8VIO - chains A and N of the 57 polymer chains in the assembly; structure by electron microscopy, 3.26 A resolution.

# Chain A
Molecule: 23S ribosomal RNA
Organism: Mycolicibacterium smegmatis MC2 155
Sequence (3120 nucleotides; numbered 1 to 3120; the number before each row is that of its first residue):
     1 UAAGUGUUUA AGGGCGCAUG GUGGAUGCCU UGGCACUGGG AGCCGAUGAA GGACGUAGGA
    61 GGCUGCGAUA AGCCUCGGGG AGCUGUCAAC CGAGCGUUGA UCCGAGGAUG UCCGAAUGGG
   121 GAAACCCGGC ACGAGUGAUG UCGUGUCACC AGGCGCUGAA UAUAUAGGCG UCUGGGGGGA
   181 ACGCGGGGAA GUGAAACAUC UCAGUACCCG UAGGAAGAGA AAACAAAAUG UGAUUCCGUG
   241 AGUAGUGGCG AGCGAAAGCG GAGGAUGGCU AAACCGUAUG CAUGUGAUAC CGGGUAGGGG
   301 UUGUGUGUGC GGGGUUGUGG GACCUAUCUU UCCGGCUCUA CCUGGCUGGA GGGCAGUGAG
   361 AAAAUGUUGU GGUUAGCGGA AAUGGCUUGG GAUGGCCUGC CGUAGACGGU GAGAGCCCGG
   421 UACGUGAAAA CCCGACGUCU GUCUUGAUGG UGUUCCCGAG UAGCAGCGGG CCCGUGGAAU
   481 CUGCUGUGAA UCUGCCGGGA CCACCCGGUA AGCCUGAAUA CUUCCCAGUG ACCGAUAGCG
   541 GAUUAGUACC GUGAGGGAAU GGUGAAAAGU ACCCCGGGAG GGGAGUGAAA GAGUACCUGA
   601 AACCGUGCGC UUACAAUCCG UCAGAGCCCU CGACGUGUCG UGGGGUGAUG GCGUGCCUUU
   661 UGAAGAAUGA GCCUGCGAGU CAGGGACAUG UCGCGAGGUU AACCCGGGUG GGGUAGCCGC
   721 AGCGAAAGCG AGUCUGAAUA GGGCGUAUCC ACACAAGAGU GUGUGGUGUA GUGGUGUGUU
   781 CUGGACCCGA AGCGGAGUGA UCUACCCAUG GCCAGGGUGA AGCGCGGGUA AGACCGCGUG
   841 GAGGCCCGAA CCCACUUAGG UUGAAGACUG AGGGGAUGAG CUGUGGGUAG GGGUGAAAGG
   901 CCAAUCAAAC UCCGUGAUAG CUGGUUCUCC CCGAAAUGCA UUUAGGUGCA GCGUCGCAUG
   961 UUUCUUGCCG GAGGUAGAGC UACUGGAUGG CCGAUGGGCC CCACAGGGUU ACUGACGUCA
  1021 GCCAAACUCC GAAUGCCGGU AAGUCCAAGA GUGCGGCAGU GAGACGGCGG GGGAUAAGCU
  1081 CCGUGCGUCG AGAGGGAAAC AGCCCAGAUC GCCGGCUAAG GCCCCUAAGC GUGUGCUAAG
  1141 UGGAAAAGGA UGUGCAGUCG CGAAGACAAC CAGGAGGUUG GCUUAGAAGC AGCCACCCUU
  1201 GAAAGAGUGC GUAAUAGCUC ACUGGUCAAG UGAUUGUGCG CCGAUAAUGU AGCGGGGCUC
  1261 AAGCACACCG CCGAAGCCGC GGCAGCCAAC GUGUUGGCUG GGUAGGGGAG CGUCCUGCAU
  1321 CCGGUGAAGC CGCCGAGUGA UCGAGUGGUG GAGGGUGUGG GAGUGAGAAU GCAGGCAUGA
  1381 GUAGCGAUUA GGCAAGUGAG AACCUUGCCC GCCGAAAGAC CAAGGGUUCC UGGGCCAGGC
  1441 CAGUCCGCCC AGGGUGAGUC GGGACCUAAG GCGAGGCCGA CAGGCGUAGU CGAUGGACAA
  1501 CGGGUUGAUA UUCCCGUACC CGUGUAUGUG CGUCCAUGAU GAAUCAGCGG UACUAACCAU
  1561 CCAAAACCAC CGUGACCGCA CCUUUCGGGG UGUGGCGUUG GUGGGGCUGC AUGGGACCUU
  1621 CGUUGGUAGU AGUCAAGCGA UGGGGUGACG CAGGAAGGUA GCCGUACCGG UCAGUGGUAA
  1681 UACCGGGGUA AGCCUGUAGG GAGUCAGAUA GGUAAAUCCG UCUGGCAUAU AUCCUGAGAG
  1741 GUGAUGCAUA GCCGAGUGAG GCGAAUUCGG UGAUCCUAUG CUGCCGAGAA AAGCCUCUAG
  1801 CGAGGACAUA CACGGCCCGU ACCCCAAACC AACACAGGUG GUCAGGUAGA GAAUACUAAG
  1861 GCGUACGAGU GAACUAUGGU UAAGGAACUC GGCAAAAUGC CCCCGUAACU UCGGGAGAAG
  1921 GGGGACCCAC AUGGCGUGUA AGCCUUUACG GCCCAAGCGU GAGUGGGUGG CACAAACCAG
  1981 UGAGAAGCGA CUGUUUACUA AAAACACAGG UCCGUGCGAA GUCGCAAGAC GAUGUAUACG
  2041 GACUGACGCC UGCCCGGUGC UGGAAGGUUA AGAGGACCCG UUAACUCCCU UUGGGGGUGA
  2101 AGCGGAGAAU UUAAGCCCCA GUAAACGGCG GUGGUAACUA UAACCAUCCU AAGGUAGCGA
  2161 AAUUCCUUGU CGGGUAAGUU CCGACCUGCA CGAAUGGCGU AACGACUUCU CAACUGUCUC
  2221 AACCAUAGAC UCGGCGAAAU UGCACUACGA GUAAAGAUGC UCGUUACGCG CGGCAGGACG
  2281 AAAAGACCCC GGGACCUUCA CUACAACUUG GUAUUGGUGC UCGAUACGGU UUGUGUAGGA
  2341 UAGGUGGGAG ACUGUGAAGC UCACACGCCA GUGUGGGUGG AGUCGUUGUU GAAAUACCAC
  2401 UCUGAUCGUA UUGGGCCUCU AACCUCGGAC CGUAUAUCCG GUUCAGGGAC AGUGCCUGGU
  2461 GGGUAGUUUA ACUGGGGCGG UUGCCUCCUA AAAUGUAACG GAGGCGCCCA AAGGUUCCCU
  2521 CAACCUGGAC GGCAAUCAGG UGUUGAGUGU AAGUGCACAA GGGAGCUUGA CUGCGAGACG
  2581 GACAUGUCGA GCAGGGACGA AAGUCGGGAC UAGUGAUCCG GCACCUCUGA GUGGAAGGGG
  2641 UGUCGCUCAA CGGAUAAAAG GUACCCCGGG GAUAACAGGC UGAUCUUCCC CAAGAGUCCA
  2701 UAUCGACGGG AUGGUUUGGC ACCUCGAUGU CGGCUCGUCG CAUCCUGGGG CUGGAGCAGG
  2761 UCCCAAGGGU UGGGCUGUUC GCCCAUUAAA GCGGCACGCG AGCUGGGUUU AGAACGUCGU
  2821 GAGACAGUUC GGUCUCUAUC CGCCGCGCGC GUCAGAAGCU UGAGGAAACC UGUCCCUAGU
  2881 ACGAGAGGAC CGGGACGGAC GAACCUCUGG UAUACCAGUU GUCCCACCAG GGGCACGGCU
  2941 GGAUAGCCAC GUUCGGACAG GAUAACCGCU GAAAGCAUCU AAGCGGGAAA CCUCUUCCAA
  3001 GACCAGGCUU CUCACCCUCU AGGAGGGAUA AGGCCCCCCG CAGACCACGG GAUUGAUAGA
  3061 CCAGACCUGG AAGCCUAGUA AUAGGUGCAG GGAACUGGCA CUAACCGGCC GAAAACUUAC
Disordered / not traced: 1

# Chain N
Name: Large ribosomal subunit protein uL16
Organism: Mycolicibacterium smegmatis MC2 155
Reference sequence: A0QSD8 (RL16_MYCS2); numbering as in UniProt (aligned over 1-138)
Chain sequence (138 residues; row label = number of the first residue in the row):
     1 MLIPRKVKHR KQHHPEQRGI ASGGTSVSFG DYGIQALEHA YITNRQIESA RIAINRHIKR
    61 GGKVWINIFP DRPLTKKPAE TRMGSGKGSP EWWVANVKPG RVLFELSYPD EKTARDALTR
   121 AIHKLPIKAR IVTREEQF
Disordered / not traced: 137-138

# Chain A / chain N interface
Residue-residue contacts - 85 pairs, chain A then chain N:
  A976(A) - Arg18(N)  phosphate contact
  G977(A) - Arg18(N)  salt bridge to the phosphate
  A978(A) - Ser22(N)  hydrogen bond to the phosphate
  U984(A) - Lys8(N)  hydrogen bond to the base
  G986(A) - Pro4(N)  phosphate contact
  G986(A) - Arg5(N)  salt bridge to the phosphate
  G986(A) - Lys6(N)  sugar contact
  G986(A) - Asp71(N)  hydrogen bond to the sugar
  A987(A) - Pro4(N)  phosphate contact
  A987(A) - Arg5(N)  salt bridge to the phosphate
  A987(A) - Phe69(N)  sugar contact
  U988(A) - Phe29(N)  base contact
  U988(A) - Ile66(N)  sugar contact
  G989(A) - Trp65(N)  hydrogen bond to the sugar
  A1020(A) - Phe29(N)  base contact
  G1021(A) - Gly24(N)  sugar contact
  G1021(A) - Ser28(N)  sugar contact
  C1022(A) - Gly23(N)  phosphate contact
  C1022(A) - Gly24(N)  hydrogen bond to the phosphate
  C1022(A) - Arg101(N)  hydrogen bond to the sugar
  A1024(A) - Arg72(N)  sugar contact
  A1025(A) - Lys11(N)  hydrogen bond to the base
  A1025(A) - Gln12(N)  base contact
  A1025(A) - His13(N)  hydrogen bond to the base
  A1026(A) - His9(N)  hydrogen bond to the base
  A1026(A) - Lys11(N)  base contact
  C1027(A) - Lys8(N)  salt bridge to the phosphate
  C1027(A) - His9(N)  salt bridge to the phosphate
  G1070(A) - Glu16(N)  phosphate contact
  G1071(A) - His13(N)  salt bridge to the phosphate
  G1072(A) - Met83(N)  base contact
  G1072(A) - Lys87(N)  salt bridge to the phosphate
  G1073(A) - Met83(N)  sugar contact
  G1073(A) - Lys87(N)  salt bridge to the phosphate
  G1073(A) - Gly88(N)  phosphate contact
  A1074(A) - Thr75(N)  sugar contact
  A1074(A) - Lys76(N)  phosphate contact
  A1074(A) - Lys77(N)  phosphate contact
  U1075(A) - His14(N)  base contact
  U1075(A) - Pro15(N)  base contact
  U1075(A) - Gln17(N)  hydrogen bond to the base
  U1075(A) - Tyr41(N)  base contact
  A1077(A) - Met83(N)  base contact
  A1147(A) - Lys128(N)  salt bridge to the phosphate
  G1148(A) - His123(N)  phosphate contact
  G1148(A) - Lys128(N)  salt bridge to the phosphate
  C1193(A) - Arg60(N)  hydrogen bond to the phosphate
  C1194(A) - Arg60(N)  salt bridge to the phosphate
  G2474(A) - Met83(N)  base contact
  G2474(A) - Gly84(N)  base contact
  G2475(A) - Arg82(N)  salt bridge to the phosphate
  G2476(A) - Arg82(N)  base contact
  U2489(A) - His13(N)  sugar contact
  C2499(A) - Gly84(N)  sugar contact
  C2499(A) - Ser85(N)  hydrogen bond to the sugar
  C2499(A) - Gly86(N)  phosphate contact
  G2500(A) - Gly84(N)  phosphate contact
  G2500(A) - Ser85(N)  phosphate contact
  G2500(A) - Gly86(N)  hydrogen bond to the phosphate
  G2501(A) - Lys11(N)  sugar contact
  G2501(A) - Gly86(N)  phosphate contact
  G2501(A) - Lys87(N)  hydrogen bond to the phosphate
  C2691(A) - Arg120(N)  sugar contact
  C2691(A) - His123(N)  sugar contact
  C2691(A) - Lys124(N)  hydrogen bond to the base
  A2692(A) - Arg120(N)  sugar contact
  A2693(A) - Arg56(N)  hydrogen bond to the sugar
  A2706(A) - Lys124(N)  base contact
  C2707(A) - Ser49(N)  hydrogen bond to the base
  C2707(A) - Lys124(N)  hydrogen bond to the base
  G2708(A) - Arg45(N)  salt bridge to the phosphate
  G2708(A) - Gln46(N)  phosphate contact
  G2708(A) - Ser49(N)  hydrogen bond to the sugar
  G2708(A) - His123(N)  hydrogen bond to the base
  G2708(A) - Lys124(N)  hydrogen bond to the sugar
  G2709(A) - Gln46(N)  hydrogen bond to the phosphate
  G2709(A) - Leu125(N)  sugar contact
  G2709(A) - Pro126(N)  phosphate contact
  G2710(A) - Pro126(N)  phosphate contact
  G2718(A) - Glu80(N)  sugar contact
  G2719(A) - Thr81(N)  sugar contact
  G2719(A) - Arg82(N)  salt bridge to the phosphate
  G2719(A) - Met83(N)  phosphate contact
  C2720(A) - Arg82(N)  phosphate contact
  C2720(A) - Met83(N)  phosphate contact
Also at the interface, not in a pair above, chain A (52 interface residues in all): G985, G990, C1023, A1076, G1149, A2502, C2690, U2717
Also at the interface, not in a pair above, chain N (53 interface residues in all): Glu48, Lys63, Asn67, Leu74, Trp92

# Overview
The interface between chain A and chain N involves 52 residues on one side and 53 on the other; the contacts
include 22 hydrogen bonds and 14 salt bridges. Polar pairs include U984(A)-Lys8(N), A1025(A)-Lys11(N) and
A1025(A)-His13(N).
Here chain A is 23S ribosomal RNA and chain N is Large ribosomal subunit protein uL16, both from
Mycolicibacterium smegmatis MC2 155. Entry 8VIO (Structure of Mycobacterium smegmatis HflX bound to a 70S
ribosome) was determined by electron microscopy together with 8VK0, 8VK7, 8VKI, 8VKW, 8VPK, 8VR4, 8VR8 and
8VRL from the same study.
